PDB entry 5J11 | X-ray diffraction, 2.56 A resolution | chains B and C of the 3 polymer chains in the assembly

== Chain B ==
Molecule: Interleukin-7 receptor subunit alpha
Organism: Homo sapiens
UniProt: D6RGV2 (D6RGV2_HUMAN); residues 21-236 here = UniProt positions 21-236
Chain sequence (240 residues; row label = number of the first residue in the row; numbering starts at 0):
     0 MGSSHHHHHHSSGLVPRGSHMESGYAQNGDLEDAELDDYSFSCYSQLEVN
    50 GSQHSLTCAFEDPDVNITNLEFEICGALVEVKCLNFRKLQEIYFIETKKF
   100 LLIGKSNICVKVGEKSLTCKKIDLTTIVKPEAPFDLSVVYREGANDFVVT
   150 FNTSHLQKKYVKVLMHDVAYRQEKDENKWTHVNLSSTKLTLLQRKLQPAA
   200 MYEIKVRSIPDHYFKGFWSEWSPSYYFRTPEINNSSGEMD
Disordered / not traced: 0-36, 233-239
Construct notes: initiating methionine (0); expression tag (1-20, 237-239)
Disulfides: Cys-42/Cys-57, Cys-74/Cys-82, Cys-108/Cys-118

== Chain C ==
Molecule: Cytokine receptor-like factor 2
Organism: Homo sapiens
Notes: engineered mutation(s): N47Q
UniProt: Q9HC73 (CRLF2_HUMAN); residue numbers follow UniProt; this construct covers 1-221
Chain sequence (230 residues; each row starts with the number of its first residue):
     1 MGRLVLLWGAAVFLLGGWMALGQGGAAEGVQIQIIYFNLETVQVTWQASK
    51 YSRTNLTFHYRFNGDEAYDQCTNYLLQEGHTSGCLLDAEQRDDILYFSIR
   101 NGTHPVFTASRWMVYYLKPSSPKHVRFSWHQDAVTVTCSDLSYGDLLYEV
   151 QYRSPFDTEWQSKQENTCNVTIEGLDAEKCYSFWVRVKAMEDVYGPDTYP
   201 SDWSEVTCWQRGEIRDACAETGTKHHHHHH
Disordered / not traced: 1-28, 219-230
Construct notes: conflict Gln-47 (Asn in Q9HC73); expression tag (222-230)
Curated features (UniProtKB/Swiss-Prot):
  - motif: Pro-200 to Ser-204 (WSXWS motif)
  - glycosylation (N-linked (GlcNAc...) asparagine): Asn-55, Asn-101, Asn-169
Disulfides: Cys-71/Cys-84, Cys-138/Cys-168, Cys-180/Cys-218
Glycans and other covalent adducts: N-acetylglucosamine (NAG) linked to Asn-55, Asn-169
From the paper describing this entry:
  - post-translational modification sites: Asn-101, Asn-169 (proposed by the authors, not directly observed)

== Chain B / chain C interface ==
Pairs across the interface (16):
  Arg-140(B) / Phe-156(C)  hydrogen bond (side chain-backbone)
  Arg-140(B) / Asp-157(C)  salt bridge
  Arg-140(B) / Lys-179(C)
  Gly-142(B) / Phe-156(C)
  Ala-143(B) / Phe-156(C)
  Ala-143(B) / Lys-179(C)
  Asp-145(B) / Lys-179(C)  salt bridge
  Lys-187(B) / Glu-159(C)  salt bridge
  Lys-187(B) / Gln-161(C)
  Thr-189(B) / Gly-174(C)
  Leu-191(B) / Leu-175(C)
  Leu-191(B) / Asp-176(C)
  Arg-193(B) / Asp-132(C)  salt bridge
  Arg-193(B) / Asp-176(C)  salt bridge
  Arg-193(B) / Ala-177(C)
  Lys-194(B) / Asp-132(C)
Interface residues without a listed pair, chain B (10 interface residues in all): His-211
Interface residues without a listed pair, chain C (12 interface residues in all): Glu-178, Asp-192
From the paper, about this interface:
  - residue pairs: Gly-142(B)/Phe-156(C) (hydrophobic contact), Ala-143(B)/Phe-156(C) (hydrophobic contact)
  - hot spots on chain C (mutagenesis) - F156A/D157A/E159A, D157A/E159A, D176A/E178A/K179A: decreased signaling with Thymic stromal lymphopoietin

== Summary ==
The interface between chain B and chain C involves 10 residues on one side and 12 on the other; the contacts
include 1 hydrogen bond and 5 salt bridges. Among the polar pairs are Arg-140(B)/Asp-157(C),
Asp-145(B)/Lys-179(C) and Lys-187(B)/Glu-159(C). The authors report hydrophobic contacts between Gly-142(B)
and Phe-156(C) and Ala-143(B) and Phe-156(C). From the paper: F156A/D157A/E159A, D157A/E159A and
D176A/E178A/K179A of chain C reduce signaling with Thymic stromal lymphopoietin; modification sites Asn-101(C)
and Asn-169(C).
Here chain B is Interleukin-7 receptor subunit alpha and chain C is Cytokine receptor-like factor 2, both from
Homo sapiens. Entry 5J11 (Structure of human TSLP in complex with TSLPR and IL-7Ralpha) was determined by
X-ray diffraction (same publication as 5J13).
